PDB entry 8H7G | electron microscopy, 3.70 A resolution | chains K and M of the 14 polymer chains in the assembly

[Chain K]
Molecule: TAF6-like RNA polymerase II p300/CBP-associated factor-associated factor 65 kDa subunit 6L
Organism: Homo sapiens
UniProtKB: Q9Y6J9 (TAF6L_HUMAN); numbering as in UniProt (aligned over 1-622)
Sequence (622 residues; row label = number of the first residue in the row):
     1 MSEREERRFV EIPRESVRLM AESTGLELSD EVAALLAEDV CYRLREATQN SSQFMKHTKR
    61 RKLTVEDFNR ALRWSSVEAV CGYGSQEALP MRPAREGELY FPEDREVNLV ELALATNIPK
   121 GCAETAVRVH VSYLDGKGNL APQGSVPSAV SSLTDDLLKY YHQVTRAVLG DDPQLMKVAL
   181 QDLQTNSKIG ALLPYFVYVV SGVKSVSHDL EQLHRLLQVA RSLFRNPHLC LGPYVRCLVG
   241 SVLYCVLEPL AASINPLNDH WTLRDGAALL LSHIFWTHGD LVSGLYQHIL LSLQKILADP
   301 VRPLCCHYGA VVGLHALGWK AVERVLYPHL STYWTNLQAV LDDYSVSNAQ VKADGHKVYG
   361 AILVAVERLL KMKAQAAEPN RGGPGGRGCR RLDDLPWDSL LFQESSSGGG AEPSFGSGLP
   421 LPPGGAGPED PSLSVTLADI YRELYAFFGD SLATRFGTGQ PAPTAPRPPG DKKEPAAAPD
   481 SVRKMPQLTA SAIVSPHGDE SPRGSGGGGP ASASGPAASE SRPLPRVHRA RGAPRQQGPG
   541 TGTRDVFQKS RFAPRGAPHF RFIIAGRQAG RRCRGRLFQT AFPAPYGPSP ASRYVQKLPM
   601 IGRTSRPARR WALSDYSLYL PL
Disordered / not traced: 1-12, 94-99, 135-144, 249-259, 371-399, 421-622

[Chain M]
Molecule: Transcription initiation factor TFIID subunit 9
Organism: Homo sapiens
UniProtKB: Q16594 (TAF9_HUMAN); residue numbers follow UniProt; this construct covers 1-264
Sequence (264 residues; row label = number of the first residue in the row):
     1 MESGKTASPK SMPKDAQMMA QILKDMGITE YEPRVINQML EFAFRYVTTI LDDAKIYSSH
    61 AKKATVDADD VRLAIQCRAD QSFTSPPPRD FLLDIARQRN QTPLPLIKPY SGPRLPPDRY
   121 CLTAPNYRLK SLQKKASTSA GRITVPRLSV GSVTSRPSTP TLGTPTPQTM SVSTKVGTPM
   181 SLTGQRFTVQ MPTSQSPAVK ASIPATSAVQ NVLINPSLIG SKNILITTNM MSSQNTANES
   241 SNALKRKRED DDDDDDDDDD YDNL
Disordered / not traced: 1-12, 132-264

[Interface between chain K and chain M]
Contacting residue pairs (53; chain K residue first):
  Pro13(K) - Lys14(M)
  Pro13(K) - Met18(M)
  Met20(K) - Phe44(M)  hydrophobic
  Met20(K) - Val47(M)  hydrophobic
  Thr24(K) - Leu51(M)
  Leu26(K) - Lys55(M)
  Leu28(K) - Leu51(M)  hydrophobic
  Val32(K) - Ala68(M)  hydrophobic
  Leu36(K) - Val47(M)  hydrophobic
  Asp39(K) - Ile75(M)
  Val40(K) - Ala43(M)  hydrophobic
  Val40(K) - Val47(M)  hydrophobic
  Arg43(K) - Tyr46(M)
  Arg43(K) - Ala79(M)
  Arg43(K) - Phe83(M)
  Leu44(K) - Met39(M)  hydrophobic
  Arg45(K) - Met26(M)
  Thr48(K) - Met26(M)
  Lys56(K) - Met26(M)
  Lys56(K) - Gly27(M)  hydrogen bond (side chain-backbone)
  Arg61(K) - Glu30(M)
  Lys62(K) - Glu30(M)  salt bridge
  Leu63(K) - Glu30(M)  hydrogen bond (backbone-backbone)
  Leu63(K) - Tyr31(M)  hydrophobic
  Leu63(K) - Glu32(M)
  Leu63(K) - Val35(M)  hydrophobic
  Thr64(K) - Glu32(M)
  Val65(K) - Glu32(M)
  Val65(K) - Gln38(M)
  Phe68(K) - Gln38(M)
  Asn69(K) - Gln38(M)
  Leu72(K) - Phe42(M)  hydrophobic
  Ser75(K) - Ser82(M)
  Ser75(K) - Phe83(M)
  Ser75(K) - Thr84(M)
  Ser76(K) - Ser82(M)  hydrogen bond (backbone-side chain)
  Ser76(K) - Thr84(M)  hydrogen bond
  Val77(K) - Phe42(M)  hydrophobic
  Val77(K) - Ser82(M)
  Glu78(K) - Arg45(M)  hydrogen bond (backbone-side chain)
  Ala79(K) - Arg45(M)
  Val80(K) - Gln38(M)
  Val80(K) - Glu41(M)
  Tyr83(K) - Arg34(M)
  Tyr83(K) - Asn37(M)
  Tyr83(K) - Gln38(M)
  Tyr83(K) - Glu41(M)
  Gly84(K) - Arg34(M)
  Gln86(K) - Arg34(M)  hydrogen bond (backbone-side chain)
  Glu87(K) - Pro33(M)
  Ala88(K) - Arg34(M)
  Leu89(K) - Arg34(M)
  Leu89(K) - Asn37(M)
Interface residues without a listed pair, chain K (43 interface residues in all): Ser16, Ser23, Leu35, Glu46, Trp74, Cys81, Gly82, Ser85, Met91
Interface residues without a listed pair, chain M (37 interface residues in all): Pro13, Asp15, Ile22, Leu23, Ile28, Ile50, Val71, Arg72, Gln81

[Overview]
43 residues of chain K and 37 residues of chain M are in contact; the contacts include 6 hydrogen bonds and 1
salt bridge. Polar pairs include Lys62(K)-Glu30(M), Lys56(K)-Gly27(M) and Ser76(K)-Ser82(M).
Here chain K is TAF6-like RNA polymerase II p300/CBP-associated factor-associated factor 65 kDa subunit 6L and
chain M is Transcription initiation factor TFIID subunit 9, both from Homo sapiens. Entry 8H7G (Cryo-EM
structure of the human SAGA complex) was determined by electron microscopy.
